3GAJ - chain A; structure by X-ray diffraction, 1.38 A resolution.

== Chain A ==
Molecule: Cobalamin adenosyltransferase PduO-like protein
Source organism: Lactobacillus reuteri
Notes: EC 2.5.1.17; engineered mutation(s): C-terminal truncation at residue 183
UniProt: Q50EJ2 (Q50EJ2_LACRE); numbering as in UniProt (aligned over 2-181)
Chain sequence (187 residues; each row starts with the number of its first residue; numbers below 1 keep their minus sign (Gly-5 is residue -5)):
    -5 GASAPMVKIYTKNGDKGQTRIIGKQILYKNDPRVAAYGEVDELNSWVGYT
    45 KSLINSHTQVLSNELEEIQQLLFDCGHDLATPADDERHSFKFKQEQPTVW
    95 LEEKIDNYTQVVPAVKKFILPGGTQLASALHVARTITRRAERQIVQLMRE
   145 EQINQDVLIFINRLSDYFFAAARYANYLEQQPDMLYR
Disordered / not traced: -5 to 1
Sequence notes: expression tag (-5 to 1)
Ion coordination: K+: Ile3 (together with ATP); Mg2+ near Asn156 (its only coordinating residue here)
Residues lining bound ligands:
  - ATP (adenosine-5'-triphosphate): Ile3, Tyr4, Thr5, Lys6, Asn7, Gly8, Asp9, Gln12, Thr13, Arg14, Ile15, Lys23, Val28, Tyr31, Gly32, Arg132, Glu135, Arg136, Asn156, Asp160
  - cobalamin (B12): Lys2, Ile3, Thr5, Arg14, Ile15, Ile16, Tyr31, Asp35, Phe67, Gly70, His71, Ala74, Phe112, Ile113, Pro115, Arg128, Arg132, Ser159, Asp160, Phe163
Reported in the primary citation:
  - conformationally variable residues (side-chain flip): Phe112

== Overview ==
Chain A binds ATP and cobalamin. The paper reports conformational variability at Phe112.
Chain A is Cobalamin adenosyltransferase PduO-like protein (Lactobacillus reuteri); the structure, Structure
of a C-terminal deletion variant of a PduO-type ATP:corrinoid adenosyltransferase from Lactobacillus reuteri
complexed with ..., was determined by X-ray diffraction, deposited together with 3GAH and 3GAI.
